3H1C - chains B and C of the 3 polymer chains in the assembly; structure by X-ray diffraction, 3.57 A resolution.

# Chain B (and C)
Molecule: Polyribonucleotide nucleotidyltransferase
From: Escherichia coli
Notes: EC 2.7.7.8; chain C of this document is another copy of the same molecule, construct and numbering; everything in this record applies to it too
Reference sequence: P05055 (PNP_ECOLI); residue numbers follow UniProt; this construct covers 1-549
Amino-acid sequence (549 residues; row label = number of the first residue in the row):
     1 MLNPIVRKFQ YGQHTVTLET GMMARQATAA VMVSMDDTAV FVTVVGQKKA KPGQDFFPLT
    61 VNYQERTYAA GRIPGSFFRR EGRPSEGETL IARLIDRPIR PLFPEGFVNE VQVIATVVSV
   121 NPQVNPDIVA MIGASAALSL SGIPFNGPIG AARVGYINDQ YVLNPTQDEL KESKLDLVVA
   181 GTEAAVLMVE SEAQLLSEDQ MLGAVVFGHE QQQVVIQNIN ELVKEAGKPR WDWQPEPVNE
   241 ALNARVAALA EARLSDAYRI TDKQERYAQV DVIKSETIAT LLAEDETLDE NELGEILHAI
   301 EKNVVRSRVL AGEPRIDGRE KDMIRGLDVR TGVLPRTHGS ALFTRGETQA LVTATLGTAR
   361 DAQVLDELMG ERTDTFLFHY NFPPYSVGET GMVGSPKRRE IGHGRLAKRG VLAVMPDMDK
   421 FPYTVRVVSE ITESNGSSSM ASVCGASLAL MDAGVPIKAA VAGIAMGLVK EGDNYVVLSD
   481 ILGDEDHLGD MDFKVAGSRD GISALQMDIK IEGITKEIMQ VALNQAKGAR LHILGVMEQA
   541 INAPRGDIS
Not modelled in the structure: 545-549
Residues lining bound ligands:
  - tungstate(VI)ion (WO4), molecule 1: Arg93, Arg97, Arg399, His403, Lys494, Gln506, Asp508
  - tungstate(VI)ion (WO4), molecule 2: Arg399, His403, Ser434, Gly436, Ser437, Ser438, Ser439, Asp486, Lys494

# Chain B / chain C interface
Pairs across the interface (76; chain B residue first):
  Lys263(B) with Gln26(C)
  Gln264(B) with Arg25(C); Gln26(C), hydrogen bond (side chain-backbone)
  Asp271(B) with Lys49(C)
  Ser275(B) with Lys49(C)
  Asp328(B) with Leu2(C)
  Arg330(B) with Leu2(C), hydrogen bond (side chain-backbone); Met22(C)
  Val333(B) with Met23(C), hydrophobic
  Leu334(B) with Met32(C), hydrophobic; Val118(C), hydrophobic
  Pro335(B) with Ser119(C)
  Arg336(B) with Asp37(C); Ala69(C); Ser119(C); Val120(C); Asn121(C), hydrogen bond; Pro122(C)
  Thr337(B) with Tyr68(C), hydrogen bond (side chain-backbone)
  His338(B) with Gly71(C)
  Thr344(B) with Leu2(C)
  Gly346(B) with Arg25(C), hydrogen bond (backbone-side chain)
  Glu347(B) with Arg25(C); Gln26(C)
  Gln349(B) with Met22(C), hydrogen bond (side chain-backbone); Met23(C); Ala24(C)
  Leu351(B) with Val118(C), hydrophobic
  Thr353(B) with Tyr68(C)
  Thr355(B) with Tyr68(C); Gly71(C); Arg72(C)
  Gly357(B) with Ile73(C)
  Arg360(B) with Arg79(C), hydrogen bond (backbone-side chain)
  Asp361(B) with Ile73(C); Arg79(C), hydrogen bond (backbone-side chain)
  Ala362(B) with Arg79(C), hydrogen bond (backbone-side chain)
  Gln363(B) with Phe77(C); Phe78(C); Arg79(C)
  His379(B) with Phe78(C); Arg79(C), hydrogen bond (side chain-backbone); Arg80(C), hydrogen bond
  Tyr380(B) with Arg80(C)
  Asn381(B) with Arg66(C); Arg80(C), hydrogen bond
  Pro384(B) with Gln112(C)
  Tyr385(B) with Ala24(C), hydrophobic; Ala27(C); Phe41(C); Thr43(C); Val45(C), hydrophobic; Ile114(C), hydrophobic
  Ser386(B) with Gln26(C)
  Val387(B) with Gln26(C)
  Gly388(B) with Val45(C)
  Glu389(B) with Val45(C)
  Thr390(B) with Val45(C); Gln47(C), hydrogen bond; Gln112(C)
  Gly391(B) with Gln112(C), hydrogen bond (backbone-side chain)
  Val393(B) with Asn62(C)
  Pro396(B) with Arg80(C)
  Thr424(B) with Ile73(C)
  Arg426(B) with Thr67(C); Pro74(C); Arg79(C); Arg80(C)
  Val428(B) with Tyr68(C), hydrophobic
  Glu430(B) with Arg66(C), salt bridge; Tyr68(C)
  Thr432(B) with Ala24(C); Phe41(C)
  Glu433(B) with Arg25(C), salt bridge; Gln26(C)
  Ser434(B) with Gln26(C)
Other interface residues (no listed pair), chain B (50 interface residues in all): Glu86, Leu342, Leu356, Val364, Leu377, Ser395
Other interface residues (no listed pair), chain C (39 interface residues in all): Gln64, Ala70, Glu81, Arg83, Glu110

# In short
Chain B and chain C form an interface of 50 and 39 residues respectively, with 14 hydrogen bonds and 2 salt
bridges. Polar pairs include Glu430(B)-Arg66(C), Glu433(B)-Arg25(C) and Gln264(B)-Gln26(C). Chain B binds
tungstate(VI)ion.
Chain B and chain C are both Polyribonucleotide nucleotidyltransferase (Escherichia coli); the structure,
Crystal structure of Polynucleotide Phosphorylase (PNPase) core bound to RNase E and Tungstate, was determined
by X-ray diffraction together with 3GCM, 3GLL and 3GME from the same study.
